Entry 7OFQ (electron microscopy, 3.08 A resolution); this record covers chains C and Q of the 45 polymer chains in the assembly.

[Chain C (and Q)]
Molecule: Archaellin
Organism: Methanocaldococcus villosus
Notes: chain Q of this document is another copy of the same molecule, construct and numbering; everything in this record applies to it too
Sequence (209 residues; numbered 13 to 221; the number before each row is that of its first residue):
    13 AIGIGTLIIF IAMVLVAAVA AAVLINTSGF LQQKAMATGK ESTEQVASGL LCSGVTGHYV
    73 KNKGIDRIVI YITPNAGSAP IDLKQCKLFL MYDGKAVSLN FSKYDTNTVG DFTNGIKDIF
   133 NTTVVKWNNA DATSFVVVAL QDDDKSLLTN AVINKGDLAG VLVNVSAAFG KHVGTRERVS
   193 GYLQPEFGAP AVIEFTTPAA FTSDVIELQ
Bound ions: Ca2+: Asp-154, Asp-156, Ser-158, Asn-166, Asp-169

[Chain C / chain Q interface]
Contacting residue pairs (8; chain C residue first):
  Ala-13(C) / Met-25(Q)
  Gly-15(C) / Ala-32(Q)
  Ile-16(C) / Val-28(Q)  hydrophobic
  Thr-18(C) / Leu-36(Q)
  Leu-19(C) / Ala-32(Q)  hydrophobic
  Leu-19(C) / Val-35(Q)  hydrophobic
  Phe-22(C) / Thr-39(Q)
  Asp-155(C) / Arg-188(Q)  salt bridge
Interface residues without a listed pair, chain Q (8 interface residues in all): Ala-29

[In short]
7 residues of chain C face 8 of chain Q across their interface, with 1 salt bridge. The salt-bridged pair is
Asp-155(C)/Arg-188(Q). Asp-154(C), Asp-156(C), Ser-158(C), Asn-166(C) and Asp-169(C) form the Ca2+ site.
Both chains are Archaellin (Methanocaldococcus villosus). Entry 7OFQ (The archaellum of Methanocaldococcus
villosus) was determined by electron microscopy.
